7O4Z - chain A; structure by X-ray diffraction, 1.67 A resolution.

[Chain A]
Name: Carboxysome assembly protein CcmM
Organism: Synechococcus elongatus (strain PCC 7942 / FACHB-805)
UniProt: Q03513 (CCMM_SYNE7); residue numbers follow UniProt; this construct covers 1-181
Amino-acid sequence (181 residues; each row starts with the number of its first residue):
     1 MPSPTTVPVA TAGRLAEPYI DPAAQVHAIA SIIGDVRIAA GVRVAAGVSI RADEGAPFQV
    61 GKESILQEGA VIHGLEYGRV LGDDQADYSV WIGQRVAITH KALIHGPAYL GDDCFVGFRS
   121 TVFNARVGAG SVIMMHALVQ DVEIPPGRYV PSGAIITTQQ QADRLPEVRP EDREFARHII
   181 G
Unresolved in the structure: 1-15, 181
Metal / ion sites: Ni2+: H73, H100, H105
Reported in the primary citation:
  - self-association interface (contacts with another copy of this molecule); pairs are residue here / residue on that copy: R164-D172 (salt bridge)
  - mutagenesis - R164D, D172K: decreased binding to homodemixing of M58
  - mutagenesis - R164D, D172K: unchanged binding to CcaA
  - mutagenesis - R37D, R79D: increased binding to M58 homodemixing
  - mutagenesis - E17K, D35K, E76K: decreased binding to SSUL modules

[Overview]
The Ni2+ site is built by H73, H100 and H105. The paper reports that E17K, D35K and E76K reduce binding to
SSUL modules; a self-association interface involving R164 and D172; 7 substitutions were tested in all.
Chain A is Carboxysome assembly protein CcmM (Synechococcus elongatus (strain PCC 7942 / FACHB-805)); the
structure, Crystal structure of the carbonic anhydrase-like domain of CcmM from Synechococcus elongatus
(strain PCC 7942), was determined by X-ray diffraction (same publication as 7O54).
